PDB entry 6CVK | X-ray diffraction, 2.38 A resolution | chains C and D of the 4 polymer chains in the assembly

# Chain C (and D)
Molecule: Capsid protein
Source organism: Hepatitis B virus
Notes: chain D of this document is another copy of the same molecule, construct and numbering; everything in this record applies to it too
UniProt: Q9QMH8 (Q9QMH8_HBV); residues 1-159 here correspond to UniProt positions 20-178 (UniProt number = residue number + 19)
Sequence (159 residues; numbered 1 to 159; the number before each row is that of its first residue):
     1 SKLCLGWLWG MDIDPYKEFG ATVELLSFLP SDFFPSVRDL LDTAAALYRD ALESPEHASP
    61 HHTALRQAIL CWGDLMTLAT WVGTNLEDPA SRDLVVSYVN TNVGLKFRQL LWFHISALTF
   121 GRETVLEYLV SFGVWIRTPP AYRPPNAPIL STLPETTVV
Disordered / not traced: 155-159 (chain D: 156-159)
Disulfides: C4-C71
Sequence notes: engineered mutation A58 (Cys77 in Q9QMH8), D74 (Glu93 in Q9QMH8), V103 (Met122 in Q9QMH8), A117 (Cys136 in Q9QMH8)

# Interface between chain C and chain D
Pairs across the interface - 14 pairs, chain C then chain D:
  S1(C) with L86(D)
  K2(C) with L86(D)
  L5(C) with V82(D), hydrophobic; L94(D), hydrophobic
  W9(C) with Y98(D), hydrophobic
  G10(C) with L94(D)
  V82(C) with L5(D), hydrophobic
  L86(C) with L5(D), hydrophobic
  S91(C) with L5(D)
  L94(C) with L5(D), hydrophobic; G6(D)
  Y98(C) with W9(D), hydrophobic; Y98(D), hydrogen bond
  N102(C) with Y98(D)
Other interface residues (no listed pair), chain C (13 interface residues in all): G6, D88
Other interface residues (no listed pair), chain D (11 interface residues in all): S1, K2, S91, V95

# In short
13 residues of chain C and 11 residues of chain D are in contact, with 1 hydrogen bond. Its one
hydrogen-bonded contact is Y98(C)-Y98(D).
Both chains are Capsid protein (Hepatitis B virus). Entry 6CVK (Hepatitis B e-antigen in complex with scFv
e13) was determined by X-ray diffraction (same publication as 6CWD and 6CWT).
